PDB entry 7RSH | electron microscopy, 3.00 A resolution | chains A and B of the 4 polymer chains in the assembly

Chain A (and B):
Molecule: SthK
Organism: Spirochaeta thermophila
Notes: engineered mutation(s): Y26F; chain B of this document is another copy of the same molecule, construct and numbering; everything in this record applies to it too
Chain sequence (456 residues; each row starts with the number of its first residue; numbers below 1 keep their minus sign (Met-18 is residue -18)):
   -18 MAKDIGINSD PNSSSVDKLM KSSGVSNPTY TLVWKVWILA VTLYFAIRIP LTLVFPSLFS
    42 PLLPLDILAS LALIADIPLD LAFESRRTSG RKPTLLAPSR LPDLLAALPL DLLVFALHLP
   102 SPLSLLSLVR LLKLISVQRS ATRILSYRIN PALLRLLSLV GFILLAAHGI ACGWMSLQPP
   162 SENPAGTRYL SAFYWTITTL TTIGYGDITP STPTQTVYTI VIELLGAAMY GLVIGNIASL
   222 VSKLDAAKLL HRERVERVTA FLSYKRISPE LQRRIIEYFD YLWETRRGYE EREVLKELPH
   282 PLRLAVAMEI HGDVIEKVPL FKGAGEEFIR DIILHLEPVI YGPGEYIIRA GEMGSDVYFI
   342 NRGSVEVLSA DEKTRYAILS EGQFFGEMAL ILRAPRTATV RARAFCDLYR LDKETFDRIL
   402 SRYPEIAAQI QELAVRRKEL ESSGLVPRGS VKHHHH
Disordered / not traced: -18 to 9, 66-73, 419-437
Residues lining bound ligands:
  - adenosine-3',5'-cyclic-monophosphate (CMP): Ile329, Val348, Tyr357, Ala358, Phe366, Gly367, Glu368, Met369, Arg377, Thr378, Ala379
  - phosphatidylglycerol (PGW; (1R)-2-{[(S)-{[(2S)-2,3-dihydroxypropyl]oxy}(hydroxy)phosphoryl]oxy}-1-[(hexadecanoyloxy)methyl]ethyl (9Z)-octadec-9-enoate), molecule 1: Leu24, Tyr25, Ile28, Arg29, Leu32, Leu39
  - phosphatidylglycerol (PGW), molecule 2: Ile28, Leu32, Phe36, Leu145, His149, Ala166, Tyr170, Phe174
  - phosphatidylglycerol (PGW), molecule 3: Pro31, Leu34, Val35, Ser102, Leu106, Leu109, Leu112, Leu115, Phe143, Leu146, Ala147, Gly150, Cys153, Gly154, Ser157
  - phosphatidylglycerol (PGW), molecule 4: Leu106, Leu109, Ser157, Leu158, Tyr199
  - phosphatidylglycerol (PGW), molecule 5: Leu106, Leu107, Leu109, Val110, Leu112, Leu113, Leu115, Ile116, Gln119, Phe143
  - phosphatidylglycerol (PGW), molecule 6: Arg129, Ile130, Asn131, Leu134, Leu138
  - phosphatidylglycerol (PGW), molecule 7: Leu134, Leu138, Val141, Leu221, Leu225
  - phosphatidylglycerol (PGW), molecule 8: Leu137, Val141, Ile144, Leu181, Thr182, Tyr211, Val214, Ile218, Leu221
  - phosphatidylglycerol (PGW), molecule 9: Leu145, Gly167, Tyr170, Leu171, Phe174
  - phosphatidylglycerol (PGW), molecule 10: Leu158, Thr195, Val198, Tyr199, Val202
  - phosphatidylglycerol (PGW), molecule 11: Thr193, Pro194, Thr195, Val198, Ile201, Val202, Leu205
  - phosphatidylglycerol (PGW), molecule 12: Leu205, Ala208, Ala209, Leu213

How chain A and chain B interact:
Residue-residue contacts - 78 pairs, chain A then chain B:
  Leu171(A) with Pro194(B); Thr197(B); Ile201(B), hydrophobic
  Tyr175(A) with Pro191(B); Thr197(B); Thr200(B); Ile201(B), hydrophobic
  Ile178(A) with Glu204(B)
  Thr179(A) with Glu204(B), hydrogen bond
  Thr182(A) with Ala208(B)
  Thr183(A) with Thr183(B)
  Ile184(A) with Thr180(B); Thr183(B); Ile184(B); Gly185(B); Glu204(B)
  Gly185(A) with Gly185(B)
  Tyr186(A) with Trp176(B); Thr180(B), hydrogen bond; Gly185(B); Tyr186(B); Gly187(B); Thr200(B); Glu204(B)
  Asp188(A) with Thr190(B)
  Tyr211(A) with Ala208(B), hydrogen bond (side chain-backbone); Tyr211(B); Gly212(B)
  Ile215(A) with Ile215(B), hydrophobic
  Ile218(A) with Gly212(B); Leu213(B), hydrophobic
  Ala219(A) with Gly216(B)
  Val222(A) with Asn217(B)
  Ser223(A) with Ser220(B)
  Leu225(A) with Arg136(B)
  Asp226(A) with Pro132(B); Arg136(B), salt bridge
  Lys229(A) with Pro132(B)
  Leu230(A) with Asn131(B); Lys224(B)
  Arg233(A) with Tyr128(B); Ile130(B); Asn131(B)
  Glu234(A) with Tyr270(B)
  Arg235(A) with Glu278(B), hydrogen bond (side chain-backbone)
  Arg238(A) with Tyr270(B); Val275(B); Glu278(B), salt bridge
  Val239(A) with Glu278(B)
  Ala241(A) with Tyr270(B), hydrophobic
  Phe242(A) with Glu272(B); Val275(B), hydrophobic
  Leu243(A) with Val287(B), hydrophobic
  Tyr245(A) with Thr266(B); Arg267(B), hydrogen bond; Arg343(B); Asp388(B), hydrogen bond
  Lys246(A) with Ile291(B); Asn342(B); Asp388(B), salt bridge; Tyr390(B), hydrogen bond
  Arg247(A) with Arg343(B)
  Ile248(A) with Val287(B), hydrophobic
  Ser249(A) with Glu290(B), hydrogen bond
  Leu252(A) with Ala286(B), hydrophobic; Val287(B), hydrophobic; Glu290(B)
  Ile256(A) with Leu279(B), hydrophobic; Val287(B), hydrophobic
  Tyr259(A) with Pro280(B); Leu283(B), hydrophobic
  Val320(A) with Pro282(B)
  Ile321(A) with Pro280(B); Pro282(B)
  Tyr322(A) with Pro282(B), hydrophobic
  Glu326(A) with Pro282(B)
  Glu333(A) with Glu308(B)
  Met334(A) with Glu308(B)
Interface residues without a listed pair, chain A (47 interface residues in all): Phe174, Arg255, Phe260, Arg330, Arg374
Interface residues without a listed pair, chain B (60 interface residues in all): Ser127, Ile189, Val198, Leu205, Ala209, Ala227, Tyr262, Leu276, His281, Glu307, Arg311, Glu362, Arg403
Interface features reported in the paper:
  - specific contacts: Asp226(A)-Arg136(B) (salt bridge)

Summary:
47 residues of chain A and 60 residues of chain B are in contact, with 8 hydrogen bonds and 3 salt bridges.
Among the polar pairs are Asp226(A)-Arg136(B), Arg238(A)-Glu278(B) and Lys246(A)-Asp388(B). The paper
describes a salt bridge between Asp226(A) and Arg136(B).
Chain A and chain B are both SthK (Spirochaeta thermophila); the structure, SthK Y26F Closed State, was
determined by electron microscopy, deposited together with 7RTF, 7RTJ, 7RU0, 7RYR and 7RYS.
